8V7L - chains E and J of the 11 polymer chains in the assembly; structure by electron microscopy, 2.90 A resolution.

== Chain E ==
Protein: Histone H3.2
Source organism: Xenopus laevis
UniProtKB: P84233 (H32_XENLA); residues 1-135 here correspond to UniProt positions 2-136 (UniProt number = residue number + 1)
Chain sequence (135 residues; each row starts with the number of its first residue):
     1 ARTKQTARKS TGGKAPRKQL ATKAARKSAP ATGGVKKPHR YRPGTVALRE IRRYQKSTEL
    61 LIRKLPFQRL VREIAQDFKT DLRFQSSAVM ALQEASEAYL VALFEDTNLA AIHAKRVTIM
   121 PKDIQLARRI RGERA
Not modelled in the structure: 1-38, 134-135
Sequence notes: engineered mutation Ala-102 (Gly103 in P84233), Ala-110 (Cys111 in P84233)
Swiss-Prot annotation at these positions:
  - modified residue: Arg-2 (Asymmetric dimethylarginine), Thr-3 (Phosphothreonine), Lys-4 (Allysine), Gln-5 (5-glutamyl dopamine), Thr-6 (Phosphothreonine), Arg-8 (Citrulline), Lys-9 (N6,N6,N6-trimethyllysine), Ser-10 (ADP-ribosylserine), Thr-11 (Phosphothreonine), Lys-14 (N6-(2-hydroxyisobutyryl)lysine), Arg-17 (Asymmetric dimethylarginine), Lys-18 (N6-(2-hydroxyisobutyryl)lysine), Lys-23 (N6-(2-hydroxyisobutyryl)lysine), Arg-26 (Citrulline), Lys-27 (N6,N6,N6-trimethyllysine), Ser-28 (ADP-ribosylserine), Lys-36 (N6,N6,N6-trimethyllysine), Lys-37 (N6-methyllysine), Tyr-41 (Phosphotyrosine), Lys-56 (N6,N6,N6-trimethyllysine) and 8 more in UniProt

== Chain J ==
Molecule: Widom 601 DNA (147-mer) with 60 base pairs flanking DNA (forward strand)
Sequence (207 nucleotides; each row starts with the number of its first residue):
     1 CTGGAGAATC CCGGTGCCGA GGCCGCTCAA TTGGTCGTAG ACAGCTCTAG CACCGCTTAA
    61 ACGCACGTAC GCGCTGTCCC CCGCGTTTTA ACCGCCAAGG GGATTACTCC CTAGTCTCCA
   121 GGCACGTGTC AGATATATAC ATCCTGTGCA TGTATTGAAC AGCGACCTTG CCGGTGCCAG
   181 TCGGATAGTG TTCCGAGCTC CCACTCT
Not modelled in the structure: 141-207

== How chain E and chain J interact ==
Contacting residue pairs - 18 pairs, chain E then chain J:
  Arg-40(E) / DG83(J)  sugar contact
  Arg-40(E) / DC84(J)  hydrogen bond to the sugar
  Tyr-41(E) / DA7(J)  phosphate contact
  Tyr-41(E) / DC84(J)  phosphate contact
  Gly-44(E) / DC82(J)  hydrogen bond to the phosphate
  Gly-44(E) / DG83(J)  hydrogen bond to the phosphate
  Thr-45(E) / DG83(J)  phosphate contact
  Val-46(E) / DG83(J)  hydrogen bond to the phosphate
  Ala-47(E) / DG83(J)  hydrogen bond to the phosphate
  Arg-49(E) / DA8(J)  salt bridge to the phosphate
  Arg-49(E) / DT9(J)  salt bridge to the phosphate
  Arg-63(E) / DA91(J)  sugar contact
  Lys-64(E) / DC92(J)  phosphate contact
  Leu-65(E) / DA91(J)  phosphate contact
  Leu-65(E) / DC92(J)  phosphate contact
  Pro-66(E) / DA91(J)  phosphate contact
  Arg-69(E) / DA91(J)  salt bridge to the phosphate
  Arg-83(E) / DG100(J)  hydrogen bond to the base
Other interface residues (no listed pair), chain E (17 interface residues in all): Arg-42, Pro-43, Lys-56, Lys-115
Other interface residues (no listed pair), chain J (12 interface residues in all): DC10, DG73, DG101

== Summary ==
17 residues of chain E face 12 of chain J across their interface, with 6 hydrogen bonds and 3 salt bridges.
Polar pairs include Arg-83(E)/DG100(J), Arg-40(E)/DC84(J) and Gly-44(E)/DC82(J).
Here chain E is Histone H3.2 (Xenopus laevis) and chain J is Widom 601 DNA (147-mer) with 60 base pairs
flanking DNA (forward strand). Entry 8V7L (Cryo-EM structure of singly-bound SNF2h-nucleosome complex with
SNF2h at inactive SHL2 (conformation 2)) was determined by electron microscopy, deposited together with 8V4Y
and 8V6V.
